PDB entry 6DZP | electron microscopy, 3.42 A resolution | chains A and R of the 34 polymer chains in the assembly

# Chain A
Molecule: 23S rRNA
Organism: Mycobacterium smegmatis str. MC2 155
Sequence (3119 nucleotides; each row starts with the number of its first residue):
     2 AAGUGUUUAA GGGCGCAUGG UGGAUGCCUU GGCACUGGGA GCCGAUGAAG GACGUAGGAG
    62 GCUGCGAUAA GCCUCGGGGA GCUGUCAACC GAGCGUUGAU CCGAGGAUGU CCGAAUGGGG
   122 AAACCCGGCA CGAGUGAUGU CGUGUCACCA GGCGCUGAAU AUAUAGGCGU CUGGGGGGAA
   182 CGCGGGGAAG UGAAACAUCU CAGUACCCGU AGGAAGAGAA AACAAAAUGU GAUUCCGUGA
   242 GUAGUGGCGA GCGAAAGCGG AGGAUGGCUA AACCGUAUGC AUGUGAUACC GGGUAGGGGU
   302 UGUGUGUGCG GGGUUGUGGG ACCUAUCUUU CCGGCUCUAC CUGGCUGGAG GGCAGUGAGA
   362 AAAUGUUGUG GUUAGCGGAA AUGGCUUGGG AUGGCCUGCC GUAGACGGUG AGAGCCCGGU
   422 ACGUGAAAAC CCGACGUCUG UCUUGAUGGU GUUCCCGAGU AGCAGCGGGC CCGUGGAAUC
   482 UGCUGUGAAU CUGCCGGGAC CACCCGGUAA GCCUGAAUAC UUCCCAGUGA CCGAUAGCGG
   542 AUUAGUACCG UGAGGGAAUG GUGAAAAGUA CCCCGGGAGG GGAGUGAAAG AGUACCUGAA
   602 ACCGUGCGCU UACAAUCCGU CAGAGCCCUC GACGUGUCGU GGGGUGAUGG CGUGCCUUUU
   662 GAAGAAUGAG CCUGCGAGUC AGGGACAUGU CGCGAGGUUA ACCCGGGUGG GGUAGCCGCA
   722 GCGAAAGCGA GUCUGAAUAG GGCGUAUCCA CACAAGAGUG UGUGGUGUAG UGGUGUGUUC
   782 UGGACCCGAA GCGGAGUGAU CUACCCAUGG CCAGGGUGAA GCGCGGGUAA GACCGCGUGG
   842 AGGCCCGAAC CCACUUAGGU UGAAGACUGA GGGGAUGAGC UGUGGGUAGG GGUGAAAGGC
   902 CAAUCAAACU CCGUGAUAGC UGGUUCUCCC CGAAAUGCAU UUAGGUGCAG CGUCGCAUGU
   962 UUCUUGCCGG AGGUAGAGCU ACUGGAUGGC CGAUGGGCCC CACAGGGUUA CUGACGUCAG
  1022 CCAAACUCCG AAUGCCGGUA AGUCCAAGAG UGCGGCAGUG AGACGGCGGG GGAUAAGCUC
  1082 CGUGCGUCGA GAGGGAAACA GCCCAGAUCG CCGGCUAAGG CCCCUAAGCG UGUGCUAAGU
  1142 GGAAAAGGAU GUGCAGUCGC GAAGACAACC AGGAGGUUGG CUUAGAAGCA GCCACCCUUG
  1202 AAAGAGUGCG UAAUAGCUCA CUGGUCAAGU GAUUGUGCGC CGAUAAUGUA GCGGGGCUCA
  1262 AGCACACCGC CGAAGCCGCG GCAGCCAACG UGUUGGCUGG GUAGGGGAGC GUCCUGCAUC
  1322 CGGUGAAGCC GCCGAGUGAU CGAGUGGUGG AGGGUGUGGG AGUGAGAAUG CAGGCAUGAG
  1382 UAGCGAUUAG GCAAGUGAGA ACCUUGCCCG CCGAAAGACC AAGGGUUCCU GGGCCAGGCC
  1442 AGUCCGCCCA GGGUGAGUCG GGACCUAAGG CGAGGCCGAC AGGCGUAGUC GAUGGACAAC
  1502 GGGUUGAUAU UCCCGUACCC GUGUAUGUGC GUCCAUGAUG AAUCAGCGGU ACUAACCAUC
  1562 CAAAACCACC GUGACCGCAC CUUUCGGGGU GUGGCGUUGG UGGGGCUGCA UGGGACCUUC
  1622 GUUGGUAGUA GUCAAGCGAU GGGGUGACGC AGGAAGGUAG CCGUACCGGU CAGUGGUAAU
  1682 ACCGGGGUAA GCCUGUAGGG AGUCAGAUAG GUAAAUCCGU CUGGCAUAUA UCCUGAGAGG
  1742 UGAUGCAUAG CCGAGUGAGG CGAAUUCGGU GAUCCUAUGC UGCCGAGAAA AGCCUCUAGC
  1802 GAGGACAUAC ACGGCCCGUA CCCCAAACCA ACACAGGUGG UCAGGUAGAG AAUACUAAGG
  1862 CGUACGAGUG AACUAUGGUU AAGGAACUCG GCAAAAUGCC CCCGUAACUU CGGGAGAAGG
  1922 GGGACCCACA UGGCGUGUAA GCCUUUACGG CCCAAGCGUG AGUGGGUGGC ACAAACCAGU
  1982 GAGAAGCGAC UGUUUACUAA AAACACAGGU CCGUGCGAAG UCGCAAGACG AUGUAUACGG
  2042 ACUGACGCCU GCCCGGUGCU GGAAGGUUAA GAGGACCCGU UAACUCCCUU UGGGGGUGAA
  2102 GCGGAGAAUU UAAGCCCCAG UAAACGGCGG UGGUAACUAU AACCAUCCUA AGGUAGCGAA
  2162 AUUCCUUGUC GGGUAAGUUC CGACCUGCAC GAAUGGCGUA ACGACUUCUC AACUGUCUCA
  2222 ACCAUAGACU CGGCGAAAUU GCACUACGAG UAAAGAUGCU CGUUACGCGC GGCAGGACGA
  2282 AAAGACCCCG GGACCUUCAC UACAACUUGG UAUUGGUGCU CGAUACGGUU UGUGUAGGAU
  2342 AGGUGGGAGA CUGUGAAGCU CACACGCCAG UGUGGGUGGA GUCGUUGUUG AAAUACCACU
  2402 CUGAUCGUAU UGGGCCUCUA ACCUCGGACC GUAUAUCCGG UUCAGGGACA GUGCCUGGUG
  2462 GGUAGUUUAA CUGGGGCGGU UGCCUCCUAA AAUGUAACGG AGGCGCCCAA AGGUUCCCUC
  2522 AACCUGGACG GCAAUCAGGU GUUGAGUGUA AGUGCACAAG GGAGCUUGAC UGCGAGACGG
  2582 ACAUGUCGAG CAGGGACGAA AGUCGGGACU AGUGAUCCGG CACCUCUGAG UGGAAGGGGU
  2642 GUCGCUCAAC GGAUAAAAGG UACCCCGGGG AUAACAGGCU GAUCUUCCCC AAGAGUCCAU
  2702 AUCGACGGGA UGGUUUGGCA CCUCGAUGUC GGCUCGUCGC AUCCUGGGGC UGGAGCAGGU
  2762 CCCAAGGGUU GGGCUGUUCG CCCAUUAAAG CGGCACGCGA GCUGGGUUUA GAACGUCGUG
  2822 AGACAGUUCG GUCUCUAUCC GCCGCGCGCG UCAGAAGCUU GAGGAAACCU GUCCCUAGUA
  2882 CGAGAGGACC GGGACGGACG AACCUCUGGU AUACCAGUUG UCCCACCAGG GGCACGGCUG
  2942 GAUAGCCACG UUCGGACAGG AUAACCGCUG AAAGCAUCUA AGCGGGAAAC CUCUUCCAAG
  3002 ACCAGGCUUC UCACCCUCUA GGAGGGAUAA GGCCCCCCGC AGACCACGGG AUUGAUAGAC
  3062 CAGACCUGGA AGCCUAGUAA UAGGUGCAGG GAACUGGCAC UAACCGGCCG AAAACUUAC

# Chain R
Molecule: 50S ribosomal protein L20
Organism: Mycobacterium smegmatis (strain ATCC 700084 / mc(2)155)
Reference sequence: A0QYU6 (RL20_MYCS2); residue numbers follow UniProt; this construct covers 1-129
Sequence (129 residues; numbered 1 to 129; the number before each row is that of its first residue):
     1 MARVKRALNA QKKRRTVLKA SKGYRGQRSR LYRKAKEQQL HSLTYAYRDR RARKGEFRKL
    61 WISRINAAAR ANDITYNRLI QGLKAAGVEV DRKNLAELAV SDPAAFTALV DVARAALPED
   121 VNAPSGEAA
Not modelled in the structure: 1, 126-129

# Chain A / chain R interface
Contacting residue pairs (135; chain A residue first):
  G14(A) with Arg-25(R), hydrogen bond to the sugar
  C15(A) with Gly-23(R), sugar contact; Tyr-24(R), sugar contact; Gly-26(R), phosphate contact; Arg-30(R), salt bridge to the phosphate
  G16(A) with Gly-23(R), phosphate contact; Ser-29(R), hydrogen bond to the phosphate
  C17(A) with Lys-22(R), salt bridge to the phosphate
  U26(A) with Lys-5(R), phosphate contact; Ala-7(R), sugar contact
  C532(A) with Ala-2(R), hydrogen bond to the phosphate
  C533(A) with Ala-2(R), hydrogen bond to the phosphate; Arg-3(R), phosphate contact
  G534(A) with Arg-3(R), salt bridge to the phosphate
  A535(A) with Lys-5(R), salt bridge to the phosphate
  A537(A) with Arg-3(R), sugar contact
  C603(A) with Arg-30(R), phosphate contact
  C618(A) with Arg-28(R), base contact
  C619(A) with Arg-25(R), sugar contact; Arg-28(R), sugar contact; Gln-38(R), hydrogen bond to the phosphate; Tyr-45(R), phosphate contact
  G620(A) with Tyr-24(R), phosphate contact; Arg-25(R), hydrogen bond to the phosphate; Gln-38(R), sugar contact; Tyr-45(R), base contact
  U621(A) with Tyr-24(R), hydrogen bond to the phosphate; Ser-42(R), sugar contact; Tyr-45(R), hydrogen bond to the sugar; Ala-46(R), hydrogen bond to the sugar; Asp-49(R), hydrogen bond to the sugar
  C622(A) with Asp-49(R), sugar contact; Arg-53(R), hydrogen bond to the phosphate
  A623(A) with Arg-53(R), salt bridge to the phosphate; Phe-57(R), sugar contact
  U646(A) with Lys-22(R), phosphate contact; Gly-23(R), phosphate contact
  G651(A) with Asp-49(R), hydrogen bond to the base; Glu-56(R), base contact
  C652(A) with Arg-48(R), hydrogen bond to the base
  G653(A) with Tyr-45(R), hydrogen bond to the sugar; Arg-48(R), hydrogen bond to the sugar
  G655(A) with Glu-37(R), hydrogen bond to the base; His-41(R), hydrogen bond to the phosphate; Tyr-45(R), phosphate contact
  C656(A) with Glu-37(R), sugar contact; His-41(R), salt bridge to the phosphate
  C672(A) with Leu-31(R), sugar contact; Arg-33(R), salt bridge to the phosphate; Lys-34(R), sugar contact
  C673(A) with Leu-31(R), sugar contact; Arg-33(R), phosphate contact
  U674(A) with Arg-14(R), salt bridge to the phosphate
  G675(A) with Arg-14(R), salt bridge to the phosphate
  C676(A) with Lys-5(R), phosphate contact; Arg-6(R), salt bridge to the phosphate
  G677(A) with Arg-6(R), base contact
  C927(A) with Lys-13(R), salt bridge to the phosphate
  A1108(A) with Arg-51(R), sugar contact
  C1110(A) with Tyr-47(R), hydrogen bond to the phosphate; Arg-51(R), salt bridge to the phosphate
  G1111(A) with Arg-50(R), salt bridge to the phosphate; Arg-51(R), salt bridge to the phosphate
  C1112(A) with Arg-50(R), phosphate contact; Arg-53(R), salt bridge to the phosphate; Lys-54(R), salt bridge to the phosphate
  C1113(A) with Arg-53(R), salt bridge to the phosphate; Lys-54(R), salt bridge to the phosphate; Phe-57(R), stacking on the base; Lys-93(R), hydrogen bond to the sugar
  G1114(A) with Asp-91(R), sugar contact; Lys-93(R), salt bridge to the phosphate
  G1115(A) with Arg-58(R), salt bridge to the phosphate; Arg-92(R), salt bridge to the phosphate
  C1116(A) with Arg-58(R), salt bridge to the phosphate; Arg-92(R), salt bridge to the phosphate
  A1127(A) with Lys-59(R), sugar contact; Ile-62(R), sugar contact; Ser-63(R), sugar contact
  A1128(A) with Asn-66(R), hydrogen bond to the phosphate
  G1129(A) with Asn-66(R), hydrogen bond to the phosphate; Arg-70(R), salt bridge to the phosphate; Thr-75(R), phosphate contact; Tyr-76(R), hydrogen bond to the phosphate; Asn-77(R), hydrogen bond to the phosphate; Arg-78(R), base contact
  C1130(A) with Arg-70(R), salt bridge to the phosphate
  G1131(A) with Asn-122(R), hydrogen bond to the base
  U1132(A) with Asn-122(R), hydrogen bond to the sugar
  C1268(A) with Asn-122(R), hydrogen bond to the sugar; Ala-123(R), hydrogen bond to the sugar; Pro-124(R), sugar contact
  C1269(A) with Arg-78(R), hydrogen bond to the sugar; Val-121(R), hydrogen bond to the sugar; Asn-122(R), base contact; Ala-123(R), sugar contact
  G1270(A) with Asn-77(R), hydrogen bond to the sugar; Arg-78(R), hydrogen bond to the sugar; Gln-81(R), sugar contact
  C1271(A) with Asn-77(R), sugar contact; Lys-84(R), salt bridge to the phosphate
  C1272(A) with Arg-58(R), salt bridge to the phosphate; Ile-62(R), phosphate contact; Arg-92(R), salt bridge to the phosphate
  G1273(A) with Arg-58(R), salt bridge to the phosphate
  A1275(A) with Tyr-47(R), base contact; Arg-48(R), base contact; Arg-51(R), hydrogen bond to the sugar
  G1312(A) with Asn-9(R), sugar contact; Lys-12(R), phosphate contact
  U1313(A) with Val-4(R), base contact
  C1314(A) with Val-4(R), sugar contact
  C1330(A) with Leu-8(R), phosphate contact; Arg-15(R), salt bridge to the phosphate
  C1331(A) with Arg-15(R), salt bridge to the phosphate
  C1342(A) with Lys-12(R), salt bridge to the phosphate
  G1363(A) with Ala-2(R), phosphate contact; Arg-3(R), base contact; Val-4(R), sugar contact
  G1365(A) with Asn-9(R), hydrogen bond to the sugar
  A1366(A) with Arg-6(R), salt bridge to the phosphate; Ala-10(R), phosphate contact
  G1367(A) with Lys-13(R), salt bridge to the phosphate; Arg-14(R), salt bridge to the phosphate; Arg-33(R), hydrogen bond to the sugar; Lys-36(R), hydrogen bond to the base; Glu-37(R), hydrogen bond to the base
  A1368(A) with Arg-33(R), base contact
  G2242(A) with Lys-34(R), sugar contact
  C2243(A) with Gln-27(R), sugar contact; Arg-28(R), hydrogen bond to the sugar; Lys-34(R), phosphate contact
  A2244(A) with Gly-26(R), phosphate contact; Gln-27(R), hydrogen bond to the phosphate
  C2245(A) with Arg-25(R), salt bridge to the phosphate
Interface residues without a listed pair, chain A (76 interface residues in all): G27, A602, A670, U1117, A1274, G1329, G1332, C1333, U1341, U1364
Interface residues without a listed pair, chain R (67 interface residues in all): Gln-11, Thr-16, Lys-19, Tyr-32, Gly-55, Trp-61, Ser-125

# Summary
Chain A and chain R form an interface of 76 and 67 residues respectively; the contacts include 38 hydrogen
bonds, 36 salt bridges and 1 aromatic stacking contact. Polar contacts include G651(A)/Asp-49(R),
C652(A)/Arg-48(R) and G655(A)/Glu-37(R).
Chain A is 23S rRNA (Mycobacterium smegmatis str. MC2 155) and chain R is 50S ribosomal protein L20
(Mycobacterium smegmatis (strain ATCC 700084 / mc(2)155)); the structure, Cryo-EM Structure of Mycobacterium
smegmatis C(minus) 50S ribosomal subunit, was determined by electron microscopy, deposited together with 6DZI
and 6DZK.
